6MTJ - chains G and H of the 6 polymer chains in the assembly; structure by X-ray diffraction, 2.34 A resolution.

Chain G:
Molecule: Envelope glycoprotein gp160
Organism: Human immunodeficiency virus 1
Notes: fragment: gp120
UniProt: Q2N0S6 (Q2N0S6_9HIV1); the construct lacks a stretch of the UniProt sequence and is renumbered around it, so the offset changes along the chain: 31-141 = UniProt 30-140; 150-185 = UniProt 141-176; 188-309 = UniProt 187-308; 312-321 = UniProt 309-318; 2 more segments
Chain sequence (481 residues; row label = number of the first residue in the row; note: 13 numbers in that range are skipped by the numbering (no residue carries them; nothing is unmodelled there); a row labelled like 185A-185J holds insertion residues (185A, then the next letters in order)):
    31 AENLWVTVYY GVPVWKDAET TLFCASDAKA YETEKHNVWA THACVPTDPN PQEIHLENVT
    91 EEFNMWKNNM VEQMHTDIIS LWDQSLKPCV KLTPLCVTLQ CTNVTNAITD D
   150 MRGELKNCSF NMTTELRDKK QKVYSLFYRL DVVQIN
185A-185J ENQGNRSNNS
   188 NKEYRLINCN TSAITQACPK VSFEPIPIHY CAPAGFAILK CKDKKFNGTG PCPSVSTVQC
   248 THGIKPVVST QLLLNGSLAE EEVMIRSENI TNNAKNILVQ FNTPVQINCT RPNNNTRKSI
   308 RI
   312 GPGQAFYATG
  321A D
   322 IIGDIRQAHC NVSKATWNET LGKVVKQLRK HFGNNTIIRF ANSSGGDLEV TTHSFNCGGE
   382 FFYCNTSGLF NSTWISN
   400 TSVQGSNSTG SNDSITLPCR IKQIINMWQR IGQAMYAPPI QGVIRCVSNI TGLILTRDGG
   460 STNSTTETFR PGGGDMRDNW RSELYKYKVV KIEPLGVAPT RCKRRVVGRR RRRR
Not modelled in the structure: 31, 59-64, 185A-185J, 400-408, 459-464, 505-513
Construct notes: engineered mutation Ala137 (Asn136 in Q2N0S6); conflict Asn332 (Thr330 in Q2N0S6), Cys501 (Ala498 in Q2N0S6); expression tag (509-513)
Cystine bridges: Cys54-Cys74, Cys119-Cys205, Cys126-Cys196, Cys131-Cys157, Cys218-Cys247, Cys228-Cys239, Cys296-Cys331, Cys378-Cys445, Cys385-Cys418
Covalent attachments: glycan linked to Asn88, Asn332; N-acetylglucosamine (NAG) linked to Asn133, Asn156, Asn160, Asn197, Asn234, Asn262, Asn276, Asn295, Asn301, Asn355, Asn363, Asn386
Ligand contacts: 83G (1-[(2R)-4-(benzenecarbonyl)-2-methylpiperazin-1-yl]-2-(4-methoxy-1H-pyrrolo[2,3-b]pyridin-3-yl)ethane-1,2-dione): Ile108, Ile109, Trp112, Asp113, Leu116, Val255, Glu370, Ser375, Phe376, Phe382, Tyr384, Ile424, Asn425, Met426, Trp427, Gln432, Ala433, Met434, Met475
From the paper describing this entry:
  - binding site for 83G: Ile424, Met426, Met434

Chain H:
Molecule: 3H109L Fab heavy chain
Organism: Homo sapiens
Notes: antibody fragment or engineered binder
Chain sequence (244 residues; numbered 1 to 223 plus 21 insertion-coded residues; the number before each row is that of its first residue; a row labelled like 82A-82C holds insertion residues (82A, then the next letters in order)):
     1 QVQLQESGPG LVKPSETLSL TCTVSGGSIS NYYWSWIRQS PGKGLEWIGY ISDSESTNYN
    61 PSLKSRVIIS VDTSKNQLSL KL
82A-82C NSV
    83 TAADSAIYYC ARAQQGKR
100A-100R IYGMVSFGEFFYYYYMDV
   101 WGKGTTVTVS SASTKGPSVF PLAPSSKSTS GGTAALGCLV KDYFPEPVTV SWNSGALTSG
   161 VHTFPAVLQS SGLYSLSSVV TVPSSSLGTQ TYICNVNHKP SNTKVDKKVE PKSCDKGLEV
   221 LFQ
Not modelled in the structure: 126-131, 212-223
Cystine bridges: Cys22-Cys92, Cys138-Cys194

How chain G and chain H interact:
Contacting residue pairs (10; chain G residue first):
  Asn136(G) - Tyr100B(H)
  Thr139(G) - Phe100G(H)
  Asp325(G) - Tyr100B(H)
  Arg327(G) - Gly100C(H)
  Arg327(G) - Glu100I(H)  salt bridge
  Gln328(G) - Phe100G(H)
  Gln328(G) - Glu100I(H)  hydrogen bond (backbone-side chain)
  His330(G) - Met100D(H)
  Thr415(G) - Phe100G(H)
  Pro417(G) - Phe100G(H)  hydrophobic
Interface residues without a listed pair, chain G (10 interface residues in all): Ile138, Ile326
Interface residues without a listed pair, chain H (6 interface residues in all): Gly100H

Summary:
10 residues of chain G face 6 of chain H across their interface; the contacts include 1 hydrogen bond and 1
salt bridge. Among the polar pairs are Arg327(G)-Glu100I(H) and Gln328(G)-Glu100I(H). Ligands of chain G:
compound 83G. The paper reports a binding site for 83G at Ile424(G), Met426(G) and Met434(G).
Chain G is Envelope glycoprotein gp160 (Human immunodeficiency virus 1) and chain H is 3H109L Fab heavy chain
(Homo sapiens); the structure, Crystal Structure of HIV-1 BG505 SOSIP.664 Prefusion Env Trimer Bound to Small
Molecule HIV-1 Entry Inhibitor ..., was determined by X-ray diffraction together with 6MTN, 6MU6, 6MU7, 6MU8,
6MUF and 6MUG from the same study.
